Entry 8DT3 (electron microscopy, 3.30 A resolution); this record covers chains C and L of the 3 polymer chains in the assembly.

# Chain C
Molecule: Spike glycoprotein
Source organism: Severe acute respiratory syndrome coronavirus 2
UniProtKB: P0DTC2 (SPIKE_SARS2); numbering as in UniProt (aligned over 1-1273)
Amino-acid sequence (1281 residues; each row starts with the number of its first residue):
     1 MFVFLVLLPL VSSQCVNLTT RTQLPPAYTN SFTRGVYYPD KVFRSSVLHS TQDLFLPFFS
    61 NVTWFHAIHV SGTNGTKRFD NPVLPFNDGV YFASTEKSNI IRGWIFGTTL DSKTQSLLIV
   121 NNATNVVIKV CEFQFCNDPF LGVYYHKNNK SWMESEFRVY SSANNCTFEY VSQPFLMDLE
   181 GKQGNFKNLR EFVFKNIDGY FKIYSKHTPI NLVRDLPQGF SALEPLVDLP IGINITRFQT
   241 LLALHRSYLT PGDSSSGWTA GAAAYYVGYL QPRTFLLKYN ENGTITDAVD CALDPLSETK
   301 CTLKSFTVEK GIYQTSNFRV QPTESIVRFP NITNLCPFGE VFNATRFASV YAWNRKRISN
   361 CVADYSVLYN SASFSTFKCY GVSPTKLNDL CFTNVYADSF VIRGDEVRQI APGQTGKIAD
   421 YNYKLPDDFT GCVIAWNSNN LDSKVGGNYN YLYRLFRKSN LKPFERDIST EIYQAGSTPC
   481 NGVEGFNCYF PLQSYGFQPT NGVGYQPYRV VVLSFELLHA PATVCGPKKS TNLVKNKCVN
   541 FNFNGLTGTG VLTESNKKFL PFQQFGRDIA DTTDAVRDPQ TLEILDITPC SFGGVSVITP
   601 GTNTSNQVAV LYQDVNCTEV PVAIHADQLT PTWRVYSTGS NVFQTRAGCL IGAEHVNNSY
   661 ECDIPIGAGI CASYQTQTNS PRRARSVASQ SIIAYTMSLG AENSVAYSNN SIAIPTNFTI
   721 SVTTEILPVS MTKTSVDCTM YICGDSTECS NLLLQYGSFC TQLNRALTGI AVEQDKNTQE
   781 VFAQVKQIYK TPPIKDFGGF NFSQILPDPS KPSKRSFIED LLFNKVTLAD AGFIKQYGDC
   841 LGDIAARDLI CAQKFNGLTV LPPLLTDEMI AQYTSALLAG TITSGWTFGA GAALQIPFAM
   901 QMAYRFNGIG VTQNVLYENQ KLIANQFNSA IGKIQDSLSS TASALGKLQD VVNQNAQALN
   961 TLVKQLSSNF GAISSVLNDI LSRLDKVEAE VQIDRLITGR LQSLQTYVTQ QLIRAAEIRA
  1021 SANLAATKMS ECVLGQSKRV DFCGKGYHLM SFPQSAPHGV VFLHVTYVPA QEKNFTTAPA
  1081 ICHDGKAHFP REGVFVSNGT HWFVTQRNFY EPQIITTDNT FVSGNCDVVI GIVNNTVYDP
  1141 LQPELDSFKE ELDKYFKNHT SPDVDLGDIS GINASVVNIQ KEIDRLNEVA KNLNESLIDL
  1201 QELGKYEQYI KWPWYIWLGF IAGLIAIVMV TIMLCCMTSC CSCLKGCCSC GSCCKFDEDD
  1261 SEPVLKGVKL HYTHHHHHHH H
Not modelled in the structure: 1-332, 475-479, 591-1281
Disulfides: Cys-336/Cys-361, Cys-379/Cys-432, Cys-391/Cys-525, Cys-480/Cys-488
Covalently attached groups: glycan linked to Asn-343
Sequence notes: expression tag (1274-1281)
Swiss-Prot annotation at these positions:
  - region: Asn-280 to Cys-301 (Putative superantigen), Arg-403 to Asp-405 (Integrin-binding motif), Asn-448 to Phe-456 (Immunodominant HLA epitope recognized by the CD8+), Pro-681 to Ala-684 (Putative superantigen), Ser-816 to Tyr-837 (Fusion peptide 1), Lys-835 to Phe-855 (Fusion peptide 2), Asp-1163 to Glu-1202 (Heptad repeat 2)
  - motif: Met-1237 to Cys-1241 (Binding to host endocytosis trafficking protein SNX27), Asp-1257 to Glu-1262 (Diacidic ER export motif (host COPII)), Ser-1261 to Gly-1267 (Binding to host plasma membrane localising/FERM domain proteins), Lys-1269 to Thr-1273 (KxHxx, ER retrieval signal (COPI))
  - site (Cleavage): Arg-685, Ser-686, Arg-815, Ser-816
  - lipidation (S-palmitoyl cysteine): Cys-1235, Cys-1236, Cys-1240, Cys-1241, Cys-1243, Cys-1247, Cys-1248, Cys-1250, Cys-1253, Cys-1254
  - glycosylation: Asn-17 (N-linked (GlcNAc...) (complex) asparagine), Asn-61 (N-linked (GlcNAc...) (hybrid) asparagine), Asn-74 (N-linked (GlcNAc...) (complex) asparagine), Asn-122 (N-linked (GlcNAc...) (hybrid) asparagine), Asn-149 (N-linked (GlcNAc...) (complex) asparagine), Asn-165 (N-linked (GlcNAc...) (complex) asparagine), Asn-234 (N-linked (GlcNAc...) (high mannose) asparagine), Asn-282 (N-linked (GlcNAc...) (complex) asparagine), Thr-323 (O-linked (GalNAc) threonine), Ser-325 (O-linked (HexNAc...) serine), Asn-331 (N-linked (GlcNAc...) (complex) asparagine), Asn-343 (N-linked (GlcNAc...) (complex) asparagine), Asn-603 (N-linked (GlcNAc...) (hybrid) asparagine), Asn-616 (N-linked (GlcNAc...) (complex) asparagine), Asn-657 (N-linked (GlcNAc...) (complex) asparagine), Thr-676 (O-linked (GlcNAc...) threonine), Thr-678 (O-linked (GlcNAc...) threonine), Asn-709 (N-linked (GlcNAc...) (high mannose) asparagine), Asn-717 (N-linked (GlcNAc...) (hybrid) asparagine), Asn-801 (N-linked (GlcNAc...) (hybrid) asparagine) and 6 more in UniProt
  - natural variant: Leu-5 (L5F: In strain: Iota/B.1.526), Ser-13 (S13I: In strain: Epsilon/B.1.427/B.1.429), Leu-18 (L18F: In strain: Beta/B.1.351, Gamma/P.1 and 1 more), Thr-19 (T19I: In strain: Omicron/BQ.1.1, Omicron/XBB.1.5 and 1 more; T19R: In strain: Delta/B.1.617.2, Omicron/BA.2 and 4 more), Thr-20 (T20N: In strain: Gamma/P.1), Leu-24 to Ala-27 (sequence variant, change not given here; In strain: Omicron/BA.2, Omicron/BA.2.12.1 and 6 more), Pro-26 (P26S: In strain: Gamma/P.1), Gln-52 (Q52H: In strain: Omicron/EG.5.1), Ala-67 (A67V: In strain: Eta/B.1.525, Omicron/BA.1), His-69 to Val-70 (deletion: In strain: Alpha/B.1.1.7, Eta/B.1.525 and 5 more), Gly-75 (G75V: In strain: Lambda/C.37), Thr-76 (T76I: In strain: Lambda/C.37), 83 further natural variant entries in UniProt
  - mutagenesis: His-69 to Val-70 (Increased incorporation of cleaved spike into virions), Asn-121 (N121Q: Partial loss of biliverdin affinity), Arg-190 (R190K: Partial loss of biliverdin affinity), Asn-234 (N234Q: Increased resistance to neutralizing antibodies), Asn-331 (N331Q: Reduced viral infectivity), Asn-343 (N343Q: Reduced viral infectivity), Leu-452 (L452R: Increased resistance to neutralizing antibodies. Decreases HLA binding to NF9 epitope. Increased binding affinity to human ACE2), Tyr-453 (Y453F: Decreased HLA binding to NF9 epitope. Increased binding affinity to human ACE2), Ala-475 (A475V: Increased resistance to neutralizing antibodies), Val-483 (V483A: Increased resistance to neutralizing antibodies), Glu-484 (E484D: Increased replication in human TMEM106B overexpressing cells), Phe-490 (F490L: Increased resistance to neutralizing antibodies and human covalescent sera neutralization), 17 further mutagenesis entries in UniProt
What the authors report for this chain:
  - post-translational modification sites: Asn-343

# Chain L
Molecule: Light chain Fab of SW186
Source organism: Mus musculus
Notes: antibody fragment or engineered binder
Amino-acid sequence (231 residues; numbered 2 to 232; the number before each row is that of its first residue):
     2 DIQMTQTTSS LSASLGDRVT ISCRASQDIS NYLNWYQQKP DGTVKLLIYY TSRLHSGVPS
    62 RFSGSGSGTD YSLTISNLEQ EDIATYFCQQ SHTLPWTFGG GTKLEIKRTV AAPSVFIFPP
   122 SDEQLKSGTA SVVCLLNNFY PREAKVQWKV DNALQSGNSQ ESVTEQDSKD STYSLSSTLT
   182 LSKADYEKHK VYACEVTHQG LSSPVTKSFN RGRVLARASP SPSPSLSREA C
Not modelled in the structure: 111-232
Disulfides: Cys-24/Cys-89
What the authors report for this chain:
  - binding site for N-acetylglucosamine: Tyr-50

# Chain C / chain L interface
Pairs across the interface (6; chain C residue first):
  Asn-370(C) / Arg-54(L)  hydrogen bond (backbone-side chain)
  Ser-371(C) / Arg-54(L)
  Ser-373(C) / Tyr-51(L)  hydrogen bond
  Asn-440(C) / Tyr-33(L)
  Asn-440(C) / Ser-92(L)  hydrogen bond (side chain-backbone)
  Asn-440(C) / His-93(L)
Interface residues without a listed pair, chain C (7 interface residues in all): Ala-372, Asn-437, Val-445
Interface residues without a listed pair, chain L (6 interface residues in all): Leu-95

# In short
7 residues of chain C and 6 residues of chain L are in contact; the contacts include 3 hydrogen bonds. Among
the polar pairs are Asn-370(C)/Arg-54(L), Ser-373(C)/Tyr-51(L) and Asn-440(C)/Ser-92(L). Curated annotation
(UniProt) lists 31 mutagenesis sites on chain C. The paper reports a binding site for N-acetylglucosamine at
Tyr-50(L); a modification site at Asn-343(C).
Chain C is Spike glycoprotein (Severe acute respiratory syndrome coronavirus 2) and chain L is Light chain Fab
of SW186 (Mus musculus); the structure, Cryo-EM structure of spike binding to Fab of neutralizing antibody
(locally refined), was determined by electron microscopy.
